PDB entry 1ZUQ | X-ray diffraction, 2.00 A resolution | chains A and B

== Chain A (and B) ==
Protein: Superoxide dismutase
Organism: Homo sapiens
Notes: EC 1.15.1.1; chain B of this document is another copy of the same molecule, construct and numbering; everything in this record applies to it too
UniProtKB: P04179 (SODM_HUMAN); residues 1-198 here correspond to UniProt positions 25-222 (UniProt number = residue number + 24)
Chain sequence (198 residues; numbered 1 to 198; the number before each row is that of its first residue):
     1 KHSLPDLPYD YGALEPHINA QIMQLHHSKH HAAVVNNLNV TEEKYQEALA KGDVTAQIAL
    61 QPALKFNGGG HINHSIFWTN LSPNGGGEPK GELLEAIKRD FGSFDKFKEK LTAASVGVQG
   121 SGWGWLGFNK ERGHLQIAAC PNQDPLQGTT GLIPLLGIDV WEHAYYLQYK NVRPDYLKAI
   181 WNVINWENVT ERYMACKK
Differences from the reference sequence: engineered mutation Val34 (Tyr58 in P04179)
Ion coordination: Mn2+: His26, His74, Asp159, His163
Swiss-Prot annotation at these positions:
  - binding site (Mn(2+)): His26, His74, Asp159, His163
  - modified residue (N6-acetyllysine): Lys44, Lys51, Lys90, Lys98, Lys106, Lys178
Reported in the primary citation:
  - mutagenesis - Y34V: decreased catalytic activity

== Chain A / chain B interface ==
Pairs across the interface (40; chain A residue first):
  His2(A) - Gly52(B)
  His2(A) - Val54(B)
  Glu42(A) - Leu49(B)
  Glu42(A) - Val54(B)
  Glu42(A) - Gln57(B)
  Tyr45(A) - Tyr45(B)  hydrophobic
  Tyr45(A) - Leu64(B)
  Gln46(A) - Gln46(B)
  Gln46(A) - Leu49(B)
  Leu49(A) - Glu42(B)
  Leu49(A) - Gln46(B)
  Gly52(A) - His2(B)  hydrogen bond (backbone-side chain)
  Val54(A) - His2(B)
  Val54(A) - Gly68(B)
  Val54(A) - Ile72(B)  hydrophobic
  Thr55(A) - Gln147(B)
  Thr55(A) - Gly148(B)
  Gln57(A) - Glu42(B)
  Gln57(A) - Leu64(B)
  Ile58(A) - Leu64(B)  hydrophobic
  Ile58(A) - Lys65(B)
  Ile58(A) - Pro145(B)  hydrophobic
  Ile58(A) - Gly148(B)
  Ile58(A) - Thr149(B)
  Ala59(A) - Gly148(B)
  Gln61(A) - Gln61(B)  hydrogen bond (side chain-backbone)
  Gln61(A) - Leu64(B)
  Gln61(A) - Lys65(B)
  Leu64(A) - Tyr45(B)
  Leu64(A) - Gln57(B)
  Leu64(A) - Ile58(B)  hydrophobic
  Leu64(A) - Gln61(B)
  Lys65(A) - Ile58(B)
  Lys65(A) - Gln61(B)
  Gly68(A) - Val54(B)
  Ile72(A) - Val54(B)  hydrophobic
  Ile72(A) - Thr55(B)
  Gln147(A) - Thr55(B)
  Gly148(A) - Thr55(B)
  Gly148(A) - Ala59(B)
Also at the interface, not in a pair above, chain A (21 interface residues in all): Leu38, Pro145, Thr149
Also at the interface, not in a pair above, chain B (21 interface residues in all): Leu38

== In short ==
Chain A and chain B each contribute 21 residues to their interface; the contacts include 2 hydrogen bonds.
Polar pairs include Gly52(A)-His2(B) and Gln61(A)-Gln61(B). His26(A), His74(A), Asp159(A) and His163(A)
coordinate Mn2+. From UniProt: 4 Mn2+-binding residues on chain A. From the paper: Y34V of chain A reduces
catalytic activity.
Chain A and chain B are both Superoxide dismutase (Homo sapiens); the structure, Contribution to Structure and
Catalysis of Tyrosine 34 in Human Manganese Superoxide Dismutase, was determined by X-ray diffraction,
deposited together with 2P4K, 1ZSP and 1ZTE.
